PDB entry 1U47 | X-ray diffraction, 2.00 A resolution | chains C and A of the 3 polymer chains in the assembly

[Chain C]
Molecule: DNA template strand with 8-oxoguanine
Sequence (15 nucleotides; row label = number of the first residue in the row):
     1 CATGCGAGTCAGGCT
Unresolved in the structure: 1-3
Modified positions: 8OG (8-oxo-2'-deoxy-guanosine-5'-monophosphate) at position 4

[Chain A]
Molecule: DNA polymerase I
Source organism: Geobacillus stearothermophilus
Notes: EC 2.7.7.7; fragment: analogous to the E. coli klenow fragment
UniProt: P52026 (DPO1_BACST); numbering as in UniProt (aligned over 304-876)
Amino-acid sequence (580 residues; numbered 297 to 876; the number before each row is that of its first residue):
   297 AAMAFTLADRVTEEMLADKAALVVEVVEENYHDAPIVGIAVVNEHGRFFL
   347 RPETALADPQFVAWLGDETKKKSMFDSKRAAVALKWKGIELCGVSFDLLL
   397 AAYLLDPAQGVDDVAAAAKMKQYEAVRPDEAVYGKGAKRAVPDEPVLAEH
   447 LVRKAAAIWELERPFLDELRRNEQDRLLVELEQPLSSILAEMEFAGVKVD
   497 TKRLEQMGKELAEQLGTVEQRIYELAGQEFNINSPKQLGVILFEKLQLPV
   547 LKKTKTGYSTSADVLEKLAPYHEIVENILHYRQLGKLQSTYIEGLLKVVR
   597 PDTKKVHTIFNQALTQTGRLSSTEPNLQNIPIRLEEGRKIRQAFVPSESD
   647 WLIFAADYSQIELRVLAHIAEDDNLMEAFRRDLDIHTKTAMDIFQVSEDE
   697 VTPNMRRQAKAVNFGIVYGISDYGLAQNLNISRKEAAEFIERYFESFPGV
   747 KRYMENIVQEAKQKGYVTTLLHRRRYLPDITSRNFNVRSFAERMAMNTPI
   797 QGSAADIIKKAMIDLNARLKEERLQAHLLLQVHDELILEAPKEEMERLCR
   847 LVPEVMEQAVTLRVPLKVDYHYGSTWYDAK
Curated features (UniProtKB/Swiss-Prot):
  - natural variant: Arg306 (S306R: In strain: X; this construct carries the variant), Glu309 (D309E: In strain: X; this construct carries the variant), Val320 (V320L: In strain: X), Asp329 (H329D: In strain: X; this construct carries the variant), His341 (R341H: In strain: X; this construct carries the variant), Gln356 (K356Q: In strain: X; this construct carries the variant), Val358 (L358V: In strain: X; this construct carries the variant), Ser369 (T369S: In strain: X; this construct carries the variant), Cys388 (R388C: In strain: X; this construct carries the variant), Ser391 (V391S: In strain: X; this construct carries the variant), Ala411 (A411R: In strain: X), Ala413 (V413A: In strain: X; this construct carries the variant), 33 further natural variant entries in UniProt

[Interface between chain C and chain A]
Pairs across the interface (33; chain C residue first):
  8OG_4(C) with Arg615(A), base contact; Tyr714(A), sugar contact; Gly715(A), sugar contact; Ile716(A), sugar contact; Phe786(A), phosphate contact; Arg789(A), phosphate contact; Met790(A), phosphate contact
  DC5(C) with Arg771(A), salt bridge to the phosphate; Phe786(A), phosphate contact; Met790(A), phosphate contact
  DG6(C) with Leu610(A), phosphate contact; Thr611(A), phosphate contact; Gln612(A), hydrogen bond to the phosphate; Ser617(A), phosphate contact; Asn625(A), base contact
  DA7(C) with Leu610(A), phosphate contact; Ser617(A), hydrogen bond to the phosphate; Ser618(A), sugar contact; Thr619(A), sugar contact; Asn622(A), hydrogen bond to the sugar
  DG8(C) with Lys582(A), base contact; Thr619(A), phosphate contact; Glu620(A), hydrogen bond to the phosphate
  DT9(C) with Ser585(A), phosphate contact; Thr586(A), sugar contact; Gly590(A), phosphate contact
  DC10(C) with Asn529(A), phosphate contact; Ser585(A), phosphate contact
  DA11(C) with Asn527(A), sugar contact; Asn529(A), sugar contact; Ser530(A), hydrogen bond to the phosphate
  DG12(C) with Ser530(A), hydrogen bond to the phosphate; Gln533(A), phosphate contact
Other interface residues (no listed pair), chain A (28 interface residues in all): Lys532, Pro621, Phe710

[Overview]
Chain C and chain A form an interface of 9 and 28 residues respectively, with 6 hydrogen bonds and 1 salt
bridge. Polar pairs include DA7(C)-Asn622(A), DG6(C)-Gln612(A) and DA7(C)-Ser617(A).
Chain C is DNA template strand with 8-oxoguanine and chain A is DNA polymerase I (Geobacillus
stearothermophilus); the structure, cytosine-8-Oxoguanine base pair at the polymerase active site, was
determined by X-ray diffraction (same publication as 1U45, 1U48, 1U49 and 1U4B).
